1PZT - chain A; structure by X-ray diffraction, 1.92 A resolution.

[Chain A]
Name: Beta-1,4-galactosyltransferase 1
From: Bos taurus
Notes: EC 2.4.1.90; fragment: catalytic domain, residues 130-402
Reference sequence: P08037 (B4GT1_BOVIN); residues 130-402 here correspond to UniProt positions 57-329 (UniProt number = residue number - 73)
Sequence (286 residues; numbered 117 to 402; the number before each row is that of its first residue):
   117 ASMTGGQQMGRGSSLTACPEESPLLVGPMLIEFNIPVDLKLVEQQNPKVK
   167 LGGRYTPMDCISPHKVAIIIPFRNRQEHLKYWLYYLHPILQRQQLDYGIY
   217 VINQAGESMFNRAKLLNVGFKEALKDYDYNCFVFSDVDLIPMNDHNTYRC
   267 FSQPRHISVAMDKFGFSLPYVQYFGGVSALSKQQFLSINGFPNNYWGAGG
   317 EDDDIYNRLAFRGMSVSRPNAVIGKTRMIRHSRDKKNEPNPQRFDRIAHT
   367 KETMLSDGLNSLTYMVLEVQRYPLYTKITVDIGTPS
Unresolved in the structure: 117-131
Cystine bridges: Cys134-Cys176, Cys247-Cys266
Sequence notes: cloning artifact (117-129); engineered mutation Ala314 (Trp241 in P08037), Thr342 (Cys269 in P08037)
Swiss-Prot annotation at these positions:
  - glycosylation: Asn190 (N-linked (GlcNAc...) asparagine)

[In short]
Chain A is Beta-1,4-galactosyltransferase 1 (Bos taurus); the structure, Crystal structure of
W314A-beta-1,4-galactosyltransferase (B4GAL-T1) catalytic domain without substrate, was determined by X-ray
diffraction, deposited together with 1PZY.
